Entry 7VAW (electron microscopy, 2.70 A resolution); this record covers chains F and L of the 12 polymer chains in the assembly.

== Chain F ==
Name: V-type ATP synthase beta chain
From: Thermus thermophilus HB8
UniProtKB: Q56404 (VATB_THET8); numbering as in UniProt (aligned over 1-478)
Sequence (478 residues; row label = number of the first residue in the row):
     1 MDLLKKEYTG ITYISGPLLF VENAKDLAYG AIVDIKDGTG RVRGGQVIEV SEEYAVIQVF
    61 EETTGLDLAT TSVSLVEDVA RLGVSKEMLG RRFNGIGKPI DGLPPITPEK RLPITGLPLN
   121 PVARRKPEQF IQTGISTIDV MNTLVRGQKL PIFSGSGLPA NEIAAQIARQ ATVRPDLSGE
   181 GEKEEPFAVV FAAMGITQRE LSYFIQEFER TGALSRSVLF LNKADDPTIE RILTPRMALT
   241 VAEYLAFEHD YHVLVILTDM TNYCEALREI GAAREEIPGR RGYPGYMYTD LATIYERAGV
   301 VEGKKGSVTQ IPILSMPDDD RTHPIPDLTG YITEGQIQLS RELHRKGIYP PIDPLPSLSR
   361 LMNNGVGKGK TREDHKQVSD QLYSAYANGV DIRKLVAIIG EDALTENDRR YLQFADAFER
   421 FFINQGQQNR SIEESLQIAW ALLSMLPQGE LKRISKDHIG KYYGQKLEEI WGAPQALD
Not modelled in the structure: 1, 473-478
Small-molecule neighbours: ADP (adenosine-5'-diphosphate): Leu358, Ser359, Arg360, Asn363

== Chain L ==
Name: V-type ATP synthase subunit E
From: Thermus thermophilus HB8
UniProtKB: P74901 (VATE_THET8); numbering as in UniProt (aligned over 1-188)
Sequence (188 residues; numbered 1 to 188; the number before each row is that of its first residue):
     1 MSKLEAILSQ EVEAEIQALL QEAEAKAEAV KREAEEKAKA LLQARERALE AQYRAALRRA
    61 ESAGELLVAT ARTQARGEVL EEVRRRVREA LEALPQKPEW PEVVRKLALE ALEALPGAKA
   121 LVANPEDLPH LEALARERGV ELQAEPALRL GVRAVGAEGK TQVENSLLAR LDRAWDALSS
   181 KVAQALWG
Not modelled in the structure: 1-60

== Interface between chain F and chain L ==
Residue-residue contacts (41; chain F residue first):
  Asp2(F) with Arg173(L), hydrogen bond (backbone-side chain)
  Leu3(F) with Arg170(L); Arg173(L); Ala174(L), hydrophobic
  Leu4(F) with Glu110(L); Ala114(L), hydrophobic; Val163(L), hydrophobic; Glu164(L); Asn165(L); Arg173(L), hydrogen bond (backbone-side chain)
  Lys5(F) with Val163(L); Glu164(L), hydrogen bond (backbone-backbone)
  Lys6(F) with Ala114(L); Gln162(L); Val163(L)
  Glu7(F) with Arg153(L), salt bridge; Lys160(L); Thr161(L); Gln162(L), hydrogen bond (backbone-backbone)
  Tyr8(F) with Lys160(L); Thr161(L)
  Thr9(F) with Gly159(L); Lys160(L), hydrogen bond (backbone-backbone); Gln162(L)
  Glu22(F) with Lys160(L)
  Asn23(F) with Glu158(L); Lys160(L); Thr161(L)
  Val76(F) with Arg173(L), hydrogen bond (backbone-side chain)
  Glu87(F) with Thr73(L)
  Leu103(F) with Thr70(L)
  Pro104(F) with Thr73(L); Gln74(L); Gly77(L)
  Thr107(F) with Ser179(L); Ser180(L); Ala183(L)
  Pro108(F) with Asp176(L); Ser179(L); Ser180(L)
  Ser215(F) with Glu65(L)
Also at the interface, not in a pair above, chain F (21 interface residues in all): Gly10, Leu75, Arg91, Gly212
Also at the interface, not in a pair above, chain L (27 interface residues in all): Ser62, Ala111, Leu115, Ala169

== Summary ==
The interface between chain F and chain L involves 21 residues on one side and 27 on the other, with 6
hydrogen bonds and 1 salt bridge. Polar pairs include Glu7(F)-Arg153(L), Asp2(F)-Arg173(L) and
Leu4(F)-Arg173(L). Chain F binds ADP.
Chain F is V-type ATP synthase beta chain and chain L is V-type ATP synthase subunit E, both from Thermus
thermophilus HB8; the structure, V1EG domain of V/A-ATPase from Thermus thermophilus at saturated ATP-gamma-S
condition, state1-1, was determined by electron microscopy (same publication as 7VAI, 7VAJ, 7VAK, 7VAL, 7VAM,
7VAN and 11 further entries).
